Entry 8SKV (electron microscopy, 3.10 A resolution); this record covers chains A and B of the 8 polymer chains in the assembly.

Chain A (and B):
Protein: Immunoglobulin heavy constant alpha 1
Source organism: Homo sapiens
Notes: chain B of this document is another copy of the same molecule, construct and numbering; everything in this record applies to it too
UniProt: P01876 (IGHA1_HUMAN); residues 120-472 here correspond to UniProt positions 1-353 (UniProt number = residue number - 119)
Amino-acid sequence (353 residues; numbered 120 to 472; the number before each row is that of its first residue):
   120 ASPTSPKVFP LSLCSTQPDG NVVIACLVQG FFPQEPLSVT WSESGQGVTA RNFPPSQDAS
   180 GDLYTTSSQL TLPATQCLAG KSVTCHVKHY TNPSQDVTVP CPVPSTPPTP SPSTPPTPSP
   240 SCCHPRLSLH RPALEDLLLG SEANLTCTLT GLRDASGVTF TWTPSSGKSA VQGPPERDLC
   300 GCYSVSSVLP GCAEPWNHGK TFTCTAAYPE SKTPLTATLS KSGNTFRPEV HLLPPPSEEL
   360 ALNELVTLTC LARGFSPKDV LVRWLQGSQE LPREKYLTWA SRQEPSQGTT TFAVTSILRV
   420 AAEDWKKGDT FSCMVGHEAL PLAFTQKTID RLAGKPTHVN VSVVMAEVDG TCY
Disordered / not traced: 120-241, 466-472 (chain B: 120-241)
Disulfides: Cys266-Cys323, Cys369-Cys432
Covalently attached groups: N-acetylglucosamine (NAG) linked to Asn263
Curated features (UniProtKB/Swiss-Prot):
  - glycosylation: Ser224 (O-linked (GalNAc...) serine), Thr225 (O-linked (GalNAc...) threonine), Thr228 (O-linked (GalNAc...) threonine), Ser230 (O-linked (GalNAc...) serine), Ser232 (O-linked (GalNAc...) serine), Thr233 (O-linked (GalNAc...) threonine), Thr236 (O-linked (GalNAc...) threonine), Ser238 (O-linked (GalNAc...) serine), Ser240 (O-linked (GalNAc...) serine), Asn263 (N-linked (GlcNAc...) (complex) asparagine)
What the authors report for this chain:
  - specificity-determining residues: Arg346, Leu441 (by similarity / conservation)

Interface between chain A and chain B:
Cross-chain cystine bridges: Cys242(A)-Cys299(B), Cys299(A)-Cys242(B)
Residue-residue contacts (67):
  Cys242(A) with Cys299(B), disulfide
  Leu298(A) with Cys299(B)
  Cys299(A) with Cys242(B), disulfide
  Val349(A) with Glu357(B)
  His350(A) with Pro355(B); Glu357(B), salt bridge; Glu358(B)
  Leu352(A) with Leu352(B), hydrophobic; Thr368(B)
  Pro355(A) with His350(B)
  Leu364(A) with Gln406(B)
  Thr368(A) with Leu370(B)
  Arg372(A) with Arg418(B)
  Glu393(A) with Pro404(B)
  Lys394(A) with Pro404(B)
  Tyr395(A) with Pro404(B)
  Leu396(A) with Gln402(B); Glu403(B); Pro404(B); Ala412(B), hydrophobic
  Thr397(A) with Arg401(B), hydrogen bond (backbone-side chain)
  Trp398(A) with Trp398(B); Ala399(B), hydrogen bond (side chain-backbone); Arg401(B); Ala412(B); Thr414(B)
  Ala399(A) with Trp398(B), hydrogen bond (backbone-side chain); Arg401(B)
  Arg401(A) with Leu396(B); Thr397(B), hydrogen bond (side chain-backbone); Trp398(B); Ala399(B)
  Gln402(A) with Leu396(B)
  Glu403(A) with Leu396(B)
  Pro404(A) with Glu393(B); Lys394(B); Tyr395(B); Leu396(B)
  Ala412(A) with Leu396(B), hydrophobic; Trp398(B)
  Val413(A) with Trp398(B)
  Thr414(A) with Trp398(B); Thr414(B), hydrogen bond
  Arg418(A) with Arg372(B)
  Lys446(A) with Glu357(B), salt bridge
  Lys454(A) with Thr456(B)
  Pro455(A) with Thr456(B); His457(B)
  Thr456(A) with Pro455(B)
  His457(A) with His457(B)
  Val458(A) with Val458(B), hydrophobic
  Asn459(A) with Val458(B); Asn459(B); Val460(B)
  Val460(A) with Val460(B)
  Ser461(A) with Val460(B), hydrogen bond (backbone-backbone); Ser461(B); Val462(B), hydrogen bond (backbone-backbone)
  Val462(A) with Val462(B)
  Val463(A) with Val462(B), hydrogen bond (backbone-backbone); Val463(B)
  Met464(A) with Val463(B), hydrogen bond (backbone-backbone); Met464(B); Ala465(B); Val467(B), hydrophobic
  Ala465(A) with Val463(B); Ala465(B)
Also at the interface, not in a pair above, chain A (44 interface residues in all): Gly300, Ser356, Glu358, Thr366, Leu370, Ile416
Also at the interface, not in a pair above, chain B (41 interface residues in all): Thr366, Val413, Ile416, Gly453

Summary:
Chain A and chain B form an interface of 44 and 41 residues respectively; the contacts include 2 disulfide
bonds, 9 hydrogen bonds and 2 salt bridges. Polar contacts include His350(A)-Glu357(B), Lys446(A)-Glu357(B)
and Thr397(A)-Arg401(B). Covalently linked N-acetylglucosamine: at Asn263(A). The paper reports specificity
determinants Arg346(A) and Leu441(A).
Both chains are Immunoglobulin heavy constant alpha 1 (Homo sapiens). Entry 8SKV (Structure of human SIgA1 in
complex with Streptococcus pyogenes protein M4 (Arp4)) was determined by electron microscopy, deposited
together with 8SKU.
